PDB entry 4EB6 | X-ray diffraction, 3.47 A resolution | chains D and E of the 5 polymer chains in the assembly

[Chain D]
Molecule: Tubulin beta chain
Organism: Ovis aries
Reference sequence: D0VWY9 (D0VWY9_SHEEP); the author numbering skips numbers that UniProt does not, so the offset changes along the chain: 1-44 = UniProt 1-44; 47-360 = UniProt 45-358; 369-455 = UniProt 359-445
Sequence (445 residues; row label = number of the first residue in the row; note: 10 numbers in that range are skipped by the numbering (no residue carries them; nothing is unmodelled there)):
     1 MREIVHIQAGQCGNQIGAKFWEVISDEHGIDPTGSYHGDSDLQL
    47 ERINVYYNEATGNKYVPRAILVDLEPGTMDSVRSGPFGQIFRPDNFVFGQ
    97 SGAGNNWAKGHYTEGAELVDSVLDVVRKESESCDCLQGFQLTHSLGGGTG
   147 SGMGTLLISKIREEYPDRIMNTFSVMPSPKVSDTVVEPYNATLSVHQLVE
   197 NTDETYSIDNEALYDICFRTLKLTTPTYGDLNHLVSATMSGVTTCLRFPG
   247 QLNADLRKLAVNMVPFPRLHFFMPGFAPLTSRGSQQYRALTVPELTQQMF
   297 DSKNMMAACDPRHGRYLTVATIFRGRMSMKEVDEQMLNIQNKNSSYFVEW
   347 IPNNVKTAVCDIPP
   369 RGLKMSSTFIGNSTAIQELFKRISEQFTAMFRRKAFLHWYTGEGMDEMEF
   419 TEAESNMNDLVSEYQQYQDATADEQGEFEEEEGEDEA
Unresolved in the structure: 443-455
Ligand contacts: GDP (guanosine-5'-diphosphate): Gly10, Gln11, Cys12, Gly13, Gln15, Ile16, Asp69, Asn101, Ser140, Gly142, Gly143, Gly144, Thr145, Gly146, Val171, Pro173, Ser174, Val177, Ser178, Asp179, Glu183, Asn206, Leu209, Tyr224, Leu227, Asn228

[Chain E]
Molecule: Stathmin-4
Organism: Rattus norvegicus
Reference sequence: P63043 (STMN4_RAT); residues 5-145 here correspond to UniProt positions 49-189 (UniProt number = residue number + 44)
Sequence (142 residues; row label = number of the first residue in the row):
     4 ADMEVIELNKATSGQSWEVILKPPSFDGVPEFNASLPRRRDPSLEEIQKK
    54 LEAAEERRKYQEAELLKHLAEKREHEREVIQKAIEENNNFIKMAKEKLAQ
   104 KMESNKENREAHLAAMLERLQEKDKHAEEVRKNKELKEEASR
Unresolved in the structure: 35-40, 142-145
Sequence notes: expression tag (4); engineered mutation Ala14 (Cys58 in P63043), Trp20 (Phe64 in P63043)
UniProt features mapped onto this chain:
  - modified residue: Ser46 (Phosphoserine)

[Interface between chain D and chain E]
Residue-residue contacts - 21 pairs, chain D then chain E:
  Tyr108(D) with His129(E); Val133(E), hydrophobic; Arg134(E)
  Thr109(D) with Lys137(E)
  Ser155(D) with Lys126(E)
  Lys156(D) with Asp127(E), salt bridge
  Arg158(D) with Met119(E)
  Glu159(D) with Leu120(E); Leu123(E); Lys126(E), salt bridge; Asp127(E)
  Pro162(D) with Leu116(E), hydrophobic; Met119(E), hydrophobic; Leu120(E), hydrophobic
  Gly410(D) with Lys137(E)
  Glu411(D) with Val133(E); Lys137(E), salt bridge
  Gly412(D) with Val133(E); Asn136(E), hydrogen bond (backbone-side chain); Lys137(E)
  Glu417(D) with His129(E), salt bridge
Also at the interface, not in a pair above, chain D (14 interface residues in all): Asn197, Thr409, Met413
Also at the interface, not in a pair above, chain E (13 interface residues in all): Gln124, Ala130

[In short]
Chain D and chain E form an interface of 14 and 13 residues respectively; the contacts include 1 hydrogen bond
and 4 salt bridges. Polar pairs include Lys156(D)-Asp127(E), Glu159(D)-Lys126(E) and Glu411(D)-Lys137(E).
Ligands of chain D: GDP.
Here chain D is Tubulin beta chain (Ovis aries) and chain E is Stathmin-4 (Rattus norvegicus). Entry 4EB6
(Tubulin-Vinblastine: Stathmin-like complex) was determined by X-ray diffraction (same publication as 3UT5).
